Entry 6CYO (X-ray diffraction, 1.85 A resolution); this record covers chain A.

# Chain A
Name: Ubiquitin-conjugating enzyme E2 A
Organism: Homo sapiens
Notes: EC 2.3.2.23
UniProtKB: P49459 (UBE2A_HUMAN); residue numbers follow UniProt; this construct covers 1-152
Chain sequence (155 residues; row label = number of the first residue in the row; numbers below 1 keep their minus sign (Gly-2 is residue -2)):
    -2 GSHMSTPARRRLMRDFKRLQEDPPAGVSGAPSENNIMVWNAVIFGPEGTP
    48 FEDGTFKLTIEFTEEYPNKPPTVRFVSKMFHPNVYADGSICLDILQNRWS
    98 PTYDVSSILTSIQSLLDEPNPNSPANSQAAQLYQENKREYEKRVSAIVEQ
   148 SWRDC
Unresolved in the structure: -2 to -1, 152
Construct notes: expression tag (-2 to 0)
Swiss-Prot annotation at these positions:
  - active site: Cys88 (Glycyl thioester intermediate)
  - modified residue: Ser120 (Phosphoserine)
  - natural variant: Arg7 (R7W: In MRXSN), Arg11 (R11Q: In MRXSN), Gly23 (G23R: In MRXSN), Gly26 (G26R: In MRXSN; uncertain significance), Glu61 (E61G: In MRXSN), Gln128 to Cys152 (deletion: In MRXSN)
  - mutagenesis: Arg7 (R7A: Impaired ability to transfer ubiquitin to UBR4), Arg8 (R8A: Impaired ability to transfer ubiquitin to UBR4), Arg11 (R11A: Impaired ability to transfer ubiquitin to UBR4), Asn80 (N80S: Abolished ability to transfer ubiquitin to UBR4), Arg95 (R95A: Impaired ability to transfer ubiquitin to UBR4), Ser97 (S97A: Impaired ability to transfer ubiquitin to UBR4), Ser120 (S120A: Abolished ability to transfer ubiquitin to UBR4)
From the paper describing this entry:
  - contacts within the chain: Leu89-Gln93 (hydrogen bond)
  - catalytic residues: Cys88 (citing earlier work)
  - mutagenesis - Q93A: decreased catalytic activity
  - disease-associated variants - R7W, R11Q, G23R: decreased catalytic activity
  - mutagenesis - Q93E: unchanged catalytic activity on hydroxylamine
  - mutagenesis - Q93E: decreased catalytic activity on PCNA
  - mutagenesis - Q93R (t1/2 of 2.9 min): increased catalytic activity on PCNA

# Overview
UniProt lists active-site residue Cys88 and 7 mutagenesis sites. The paper reports the catalytic residue
Cys88; Q93A, R7W and R11Q, among others, reduce catalytic activity; 6 substitutions were tested in all.
Chain A is Ubiquitin-conjugating enzyme E2 A (Homo sapiens); the structure, Crystal structure of human UBE2A
(RAD6A), was determined by X-ray diffraction (same publication as 6CYR).
